9IKJ - chains A and B of the 16 polymer chains in the assembly; structure by electron microscopy, 3.22 A resolution.

[Chain A (and B)]
Molecule: Tlp-1
Source organism: algae metagenome
Notes: chain B of this document is another copy of the same molecule, construct and numbering; everything in this record applies to it too
Sequence (236 residues; row label = number of the first residue in the row):
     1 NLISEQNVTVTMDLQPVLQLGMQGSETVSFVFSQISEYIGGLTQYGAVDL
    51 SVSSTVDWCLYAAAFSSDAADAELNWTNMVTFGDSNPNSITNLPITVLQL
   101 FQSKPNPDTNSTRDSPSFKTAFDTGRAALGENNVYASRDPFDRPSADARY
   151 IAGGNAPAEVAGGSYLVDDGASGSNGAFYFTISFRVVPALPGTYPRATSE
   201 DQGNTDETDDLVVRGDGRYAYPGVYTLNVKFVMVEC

[Interface between chain A and chain B]
Pairs across the interface - 28 pairs, chain A then chain B:
  Pro16(A) - Leu166(B)
  Ser67(A) - Phe101(B)
  Ser67(A) - Ala121(B)
  Ser67(A) - Phe122(B)  hydrogen bond (side chain-backbone)
  Asp68(A) - Ala121(B)
  Ala70(A) - Phe101(B)  hydrophobic
  Ala70(A) - Lys119(B)
  Asp71(A) - Lys119(B)  salt bridge
  Asp71(A) - Ala121(B)  hydrogen bond (side chain-backbone)
  Thr77(A) - Tyr45(B)  hydrogen bond
  Asn78(A) - Thr124(B)  hydrogen bond (backbone-side chain)
  Met79(A) - Gly40(B)
  Met79(A) - Thr43(B)
  Met79(A) - Thr124(B)
  Met79(A) - Arg185(B)
  Val80(A) - Ile39(B)  hydrophobic
  Val80(A) - Gly40(B)
  Phe82(A) - Ile39(B)  hydrophobic
  Phe141(A) - Lys104(B)
  Phe141(A) - Ser174(B)
  Phe141(A) - Asn175(B)
  Phe141(A) - Tyr179(B)  hydrophobic
  Phe141(A) - Thr181(B)
  Asp142(A) - Asn175(B)
  Thr226(A) - Thr43(B)
  Thr226(A) - Tyr45(B)
  Leu227(A) - Tyr45(B)
  Asn228(A) - Tyr45(B)
Interface residues without a listed pair, chain A (17 interface residues in all): Val224, Lys230
Interface residues without a listed pair, chain B (19 interface residues in all): Ser36, Ser103, Thr120

[Overview]
The interface between chain A and chain B involves 17 residues on one side and 19 on the other; the contacts
include 4 hydrogen bonds and 1 salt bridge. Polar pairs include Asp71(A)-Lys119(B), Ser67(A)-Phe122(B) and
Asp71(A)-Ala121(B).
Chain A and chain B are both Tlp-1 (algae metagenome); the structure, Cryo-EM structure of TLP-1a, was
determined by electron microscopy (same publication as 9IKK).
